PDB entry 5AC9 | electron microscopy, 3.20 A resolution | chains 2 and 4 of the 4 polymer chains in the assembly

Chain 2:
Name: VP3
Source organism: Foot-and-mouth disease virus - type o
Reference sequence: Q6PMW3 (Q6PMW3_9PICO); residues 1-218 here correspond to UniProt positions 287-504 (UniProt number = residue number + 286)
Amino-acid sequence (218 residues; numbered 1 to 218; the number before each row is that of its first residue):
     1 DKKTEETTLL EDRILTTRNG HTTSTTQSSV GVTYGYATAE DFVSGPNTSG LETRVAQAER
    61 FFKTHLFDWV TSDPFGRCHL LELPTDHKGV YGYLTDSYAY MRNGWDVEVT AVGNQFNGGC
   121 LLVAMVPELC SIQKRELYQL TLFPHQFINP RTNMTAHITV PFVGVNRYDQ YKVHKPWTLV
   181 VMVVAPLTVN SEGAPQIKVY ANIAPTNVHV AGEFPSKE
Not modelled in the structure: 1-11
Sequence notes: engineered mutation Tyr-93 (Ser379 in Q6PMW3)
Reported in the primary citation:
  - mutagenesis - S93Y (Tm 53.5 degC), S97Q (Tm 54.0 degC), Y98F (Tm 53.5 degC): increased stability
  - mutagenesis - Q57E, Q57L, R60G, R60L: decreased stability (from molecular simulation)
  - mutagenesis - V90N, S97I: increased stability (from molecular simulation)

Chain 4:
Name: VP4
Source organism: Foot-and-mouth disease virus - type o
Reference sequence: Q6PMW3 (Q6PMW3_9PICO); residues 1-85 here correspond to UniProt positions 202-286 (UniProt number = residue number + 201)
Amino-acid sequence (85 residues; each row starts with the number of its first residue):
     1 GAGQSSPATG SQNQSGNTGS IINNYYMQQY QNSMDTQLGD NATSGGSNEG STDTTSTHTT
    61 NTQNNDWFSK LASSAFSGLF GALLA
Not modelled in the structure: 1-14, 40-65

Chain 2 / chain 4 interface:
Residue-residue contacts (9; chain 2 residue first):
  Tyr-34(2) / Trp-67(4)
  Tyr-36(2) / Trp-67(4)
  Tyr-36(2) / Phe-68(4)  hydrophobic
  Ala-37(2) / Trp-67(4)  hydrophobic
  Thr-38(2) / Trp-67(4)
  Phe-42(2) / Leu-38(4)
  Phe-42(2) / Gly-39(4)
  Pro-46(2) / Leu-38(4)
  Arg-167(2) / Leu-38(4)
Interface residues without a listed pair, chain 2 (9 interface residues in all): Gly-35, Gly-45

Summary:
9 residues of chain 2 face 4 of chain 4 across their interface. The paper reports that S93Y, S97Q and Y98F of
chain 2, among others, increase stability; Q57E, Q57L and R60G of chain 2, among others, reduce stability; 9
substitutions were tested in all.
Here chain 2 is VP3 and chain 4 is VP4, both from Foot-and-mouth disease virus - type o. Entry 5AC9
(Structure-based energetics of protein interfaces guide Foot-and-Mouth disease virus vaccine design) was
determined by electron microscopy, deposited together with 5ACA, 5D8A and 5DDJ.
